PDB entry 6CTX | X-ray diffraction, 2.02 A resolution | chains P and A of the 4 polymer chains in the assembly

[Chain P]
Molecule: 10-nt DNA strand
Sequence (10 nucleotides; numbered 1 to 10; the number before each row is that of its first residue):
     1 GCTGATGCGX
Modified positions: 2DA (2',3'-dideoxyadenosine-5'-monophosphate) at position 10
Metal / ion sites: Na+: DG9 (shared with Thr101(A), Val103(A), Ile106(A) of chain A)

[Chain A]
Name: DNA polymerase beta
Source organism: Homo sapiens
Notes: EC 2.7.7.7, 4.2.99.-
UniProtKB: P06746 (DPOLB_HUMAN); residue numbers follow UniProt; this construct covers 1-335
Chain sequence (335 residues; each row starts with the number of its first residue):
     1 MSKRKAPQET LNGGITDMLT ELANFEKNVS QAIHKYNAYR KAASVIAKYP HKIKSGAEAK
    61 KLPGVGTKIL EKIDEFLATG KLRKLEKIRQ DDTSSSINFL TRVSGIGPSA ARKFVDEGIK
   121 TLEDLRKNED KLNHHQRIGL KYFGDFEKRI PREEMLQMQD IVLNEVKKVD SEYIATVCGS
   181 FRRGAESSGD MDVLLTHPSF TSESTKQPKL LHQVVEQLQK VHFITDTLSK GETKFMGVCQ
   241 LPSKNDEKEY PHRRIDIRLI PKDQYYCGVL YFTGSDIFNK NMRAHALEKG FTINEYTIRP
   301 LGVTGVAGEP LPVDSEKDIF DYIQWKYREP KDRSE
Disordered / not traced: 1-9
Construct notes: conflict Leu70 (Ala in P06746)
Metal / ion sites: Na+ site 1: Lys60, Leu62, Val65 (shared with 1 residue of chain D); Na+ site 2: Thr101, Val103, Ile106 (shared with DG9(P) of chain P); Na+ site 3: Asp190, Asp192, Asp256 (together with VC9); Mg2+: Asp190, Asp192 (together with VC9)
Small-molecule neighbours:
  - 2'-deoxycytidine-5'-monophosphate (DC): Ile174, Ala175, Thr176, Leu194, Thr196, Lys262, Tyr265, Tyr266
  - VC9 (2'-deoxy-5'-O-[(R)-{[(R)-[dibromo(phosphono)methyl](hydroxy)phosphoryl]oxy}(hydroxy)phosphoryl]cytidine): Arg149, Gly179, Ser180, Arg183, Ser188, Gly189, Asp190, Asp192, Tyr271, Phe272, Thr273, Gly274, Ser275, Asp276, Asn279, Lys280
What the authors report for this chain:
  - binding site for VC9: Arg149, Ser180, Arg183

[Chain P / chain A interface]
Residue-residue contacts (15):
  DG7(P) - Ser109(A)  phosphate contact
  DC8(P) - Gly105(A)  sugar contact
  DC8(P) - Gly107(A)  hydrogen bond to the phosphate
  DC8(P) - Pro108(A)  phosphate contact
  DC8(P) - Ser109(A)  hydrogen bond to the phosphate
  DC8(P) - Ala110(A)  hydrogen bond to the phosphate
  DG9(P) - Val103(A)  phosphate contact
  DG9(P) - Ser104(A)  phosphate contact
  DG9(P) - Gly105(A)  hydrogen bond to the phosphate
  DG9(P) - Ile106(A)  phosphate contact
  DG9(P) - His135(A)  sugar contact
  DG9(P) - Arg254(A)  phosphate contact
  2DA_10(P) - Arg254(A)  salt bridge to the phosphate
  2DA_10(P) - Asp256(A)  sugar contact
  2DA_10(P) - Tyr271(A)  base contact
Also at the interface, not in a pair above, chain A (15 interface residues in all): Asp190, Met236, Phe272

[Overview]
4 residues of chain P face 15 of chain A across their interface; the contacts include 4 hydrogen bonds and 1
salt bridge. Polar pairs include DC8(P)-Gly107(A), DC8(P)-Ser109(A) and DC8(P)-Ala110(A). Chain A binds
compound VC9 and 2'-deoxycytidine-5'-monophosphate. From the paper: a binding site for VC9 at Arg149(A),
Ser180(A) and Arg183(A).
Chain P is a 10-nt DNA strand and chain A is DNA polymerase beta (Homo sapiens); the structure, Ternary
complex crystal structure of DNA polymerase Beta with a dideoxy terminated primer with CBr2, beta ..., was
determined by X-ray diffraction (same publication as 6BEL, 6BEM, 6CR3, 6CR4, 6CR5, 6CR6 and 20 further
entries).
